9E1R - chains H and I of the 11 polymer chains in the assembly; structure by electron microscopy, 3.10 A resolution.

Chain H:
Molecule: Histone H2B 1.1
Organism: Xenopus laevis
UniProtKB: P02281 (H2B11_XENLA); residues -3 to 122 here correspond to UniProt positions 1-126 (UniProt number = residue number + 4)
Amino-acid sequence (126 residues; each row starts with the number of its first residue; numbers below 1 keep their minus sign (Met-3 is residue -3)):
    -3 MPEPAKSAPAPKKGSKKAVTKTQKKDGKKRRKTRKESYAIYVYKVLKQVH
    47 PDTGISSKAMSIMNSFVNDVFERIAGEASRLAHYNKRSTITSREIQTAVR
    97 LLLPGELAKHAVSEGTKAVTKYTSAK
Disordered / not traced: -3 to 26
Differences from the reference sequence: engineered mutation Thr29 (Ser33 in P02281)
Curated features (UniProtKB/Swiss-Prot):
  - modified residue: Lys2 (N6-acetyllysine), Lys9 (N6-acetyllysine), Ser11 (Phosphoserine), Lys12 (N6-acetyllysine), Lys17 (N6-acetyllysine)
  - glycosylation: Ser109 (O-linked (GlcNAc) serine)
  - cross-link: Lys117 (Glycyl lysine isopeptide (Lys-Gly) (interchain with G-Cter in ubiquitin))

Chain I:
Molecule: 152-nt DNA strand
Organism: Homo sapiens
Sequence (152 nucleotides; each row starts with the number of its first residue; numbers below 1 keep their minus sign (DG-75 is residue -75)):
   -75 GCACAGGATGTATATATCTGACACGTGCCTGGAGACTAGGGAGTAATCCC
   -25 CTTGGCGGTTAAAACGCGGGGGACAGCGCGTACGTGCGTTTAAGCGGTGC
    25 TAGAGCTGTCTACGACCAATTGAGCGGCCTCGGCACCGGGATTCTCCAGG
    75 GC

How chain H and chain I interact:
Pairs across the interface (13; chain H residue first):
  Arg27(H) - DG-49(I)  base contact
  Arg27(H) - DT31(I)  phosphate contact
  Thr29(H) - DC30(I)  phosphate contact
  Tyr39(H) - DA-53(I)  hydrogen bond to the phosphate
  Gly50(H) - DA-53(I)  phosphate contact
  Ile51(H) - DA-53(I)  phosphate contact
  Ser52(H) - DC-54(I)  phosphate contact
  Ser53(H) - DC-54(I)  hydrogen bond to the phosphate
  Arg83(H) - DA-34(I)  phosphate contact
  Arg83(H) - DG-33(I)  salt bridge to the phosphate
  Ser84(H) - DA-34(I)  hydrogen bond to the phosphate
  Thr85(H) - DG-35(I)  phosphate contact
  Thr85(H) - DA-34(I)  hydrogen bond to the phosphate
Interface residues without a listed pair, chain H (12 interface residues in all): Lys28, Arg30
Interface residues without a listed pair, chain I (11 interface residues in all): DC-52, DT-46, DG-45

Summary:
The interface between chain H and chain I involves 12 residues on one side and 11 on the other, with 4
hydrogen bonds and 1 salt bridge. Among the polar pairs are Tyr39(H)-DA-53(I), Ser53(H)-DC-54(I) and
Ser84(H)-DA-34(I).
Chain H is Histone H2B 1.1 (Xenopus laevis) and chain I is a 152-nt DNA strand (Homo sapiens); the structure,
Snf2h bound nucleosome complex - ClassB4, was determined by electron microscopy together with 9E1L, 9E1M,
9E1N, 9E1O, 9E1P, 9E1Q and 4 further entries from the same study.
